PDB entry 1GUB | X-ray diffraction, 3.10 A resolution | chain A

[Chain A]
Protein: D-allose-binding periplasmic protein
Organism: Escherichia coli
UniProtKB: P39265 (ALSB_ECOLI); residues 1-288 here correspond to UniProt positions 24-311 (UniProt number = residue number + 23)
Chain sequence (288 residues; row label = number of the first residue in the row):
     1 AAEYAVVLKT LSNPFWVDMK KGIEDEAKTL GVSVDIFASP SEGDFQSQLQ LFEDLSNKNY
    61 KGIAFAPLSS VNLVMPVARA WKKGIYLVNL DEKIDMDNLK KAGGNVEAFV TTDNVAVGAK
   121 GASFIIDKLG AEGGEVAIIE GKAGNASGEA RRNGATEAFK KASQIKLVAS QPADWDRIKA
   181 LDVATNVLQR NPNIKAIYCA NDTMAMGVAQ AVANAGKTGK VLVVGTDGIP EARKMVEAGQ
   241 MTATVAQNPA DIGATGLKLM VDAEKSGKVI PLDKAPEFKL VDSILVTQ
Ion coordination: Ni2+ near Ala1 (its only coordinating residue here)

[Summary]
Chain A is D-allose-binding periplasmic protein (Escherichia coli); the structure, Hinge-bending motion of
D-allose binding protein from Escherichia coli: three open conformations, was determined by X-ray diffraction
(same publication as 1GUD and 1RPJ).
